Entry 7BOG (electron microscopy, 2.75 A resolution); this record covers chains A and H of the 13 polymer chains in the assembly.

Chain A:
Molecule: 16S rRNA
From: Escherichia coli (strain K12)
Sequence (1542 nucleotides; each row starts with the number of its first residue):
     1 AAAUUGAAGA GUUUGAUCAU GGCUCAGAUU GAACGCUGGC GGCAGGCCUA ACACAUGCAA
    61 GUCGAACGGU AACAGGAAGA AGCUUGCUUC UUUGCUGACG AGUGGCGGAC GGGUGAGUAA
   121 UGUCUGGGAA ACUGCCUGAU GGAGGGGGAU AACUACUGGA AACGGUAGCU AAUACCGCAU
   181 AACGUCGCAA GACCAAAGAG GGGGACCUUC GGGCCUCUUG CCAUCGGAUG UGCCCAGAUG
   241 GGAUUAGCUA GUAGGUGGGG UAACGGCUCA CCUAGGCGAC GAUCCCUAGC UGGUCUGAGA
   301 GGAUGACCAG CCACACUGGA ACUGAGACAC GGUCCAGACU CCUACGGGAG GCAGCAGUGG
   361 GGAAUAUUGC ACAAUGGGCG CAAGCCUGAU GCAGCCAUGC CGCGUGUAUG AAGAAGGCCU
   421 UCGGGUUGUA AAGUACUUUC AGCGGGGAGG AAGGGAGUAA AGUUAAUACC UUUGCUCAUU
   481 GACGUUACCC GCAGAAGAAG CACCGGCUAA CUCCGUGCCA GCAGCCXCGG UAAUACGGAG
   541 GGUGCAAGCG UUAAUCGGAA UUACUGGGCG UAAAGCGCAC GCAGGCGGUU UGUUAAGUCA
   601 GAUGUGAAAU CCCCGGGCUC AACCUGGGAA CUGCAUCUGA UACUGGCAAG CUUGAGUCUC
   661 GUAGAGGGGG GUAGAAUUCC AGGUGUAGCG GUGAAAUGCG UAGAGAUCUG GAGGAAUACC
   721 GGUGGCGAAG GCGGCCCCCU GGACGAAGAC UGACGCUCAG GUGCGAAAGC GUGGGGAGCA
   781 AACAGGAUUA GAUACCCUGG UAGUCCACGC CGUAAACGAU GUCGACUUGG AGGUUGUGCC
   841 CUUGAGGCGU GGCUUCCGGA GCUAACGCGU UAAGUCGACC GCCUGGGGAG UACGGCCGCA
   901 AGGUUAAAAC UCAAAUGAAU UGACGGGGGC CCGCACAAGC GGUGGAGCAU GUGGUUUAAU
   961 UCGAUGXAAC GCGAAGAACC UUACCUGGUC UUGACAUCCA CGGAAGUUUU CAGAGAUGAG
  1021 AAUGUGCCUU CGGGAACCGU GAGACAGGUG CUGCAUGGCU GUCGUCAGCU CGUGUUGUGA
  1081 AAUGUUGGGU UAAGUCCCGC AACGAGCGCA ACCCUUAUCC UUUGUUGCCA GCGGUCCGGC
  1141 CGGGAACUCA AAGGAGACUG CCAGUGAUAA ACUGGAGGAA GGUGGGGAUG ACGUCAAGUC
  1201 AUCAUGGCCC UUACGACCAG GGCUACACAC GUGCUACAAU GGCGCAUACA AAGAGAAGCG
  1261 ACCUCGCGAG AGCAAGCGGA CCUCAUAAAG UGCGUCGUAG UCCGGAUUGG AGUCUGCAAC
  1321 UCGACUCCAU GAAGUCGGAA UCGCUAGUAA UCGUGGAUCA GAAUGCCACG GUGAAUACGU
  1381 UCCCGGGCCU UGUACACACC GCCCGUXACA CCAUGGGAGU GGGUUGCAAA AGAAGUAGGU
  1441 AGCUUAACCU UCGGGAGGGC GCUUACCACU UUGUGAUUCA UGACUGGGGU GAAGUCGUAA
  1501 CAAGGUAACC GUAGGGGAAC CUGCGGUUGG AUCACCUCCU UA
Unresolved in the structure: 931-1386, 1400-1402, 1500-1505, 1537-1542
Modified residues: PSU (pseudouridine-5'-monophosphate) at position 516, G7M (N7-methyl-guanosine-5'-monophosphate) at position 527, 2MG (2N-methylguanosine-5'-monophosphate) at position 966, 5MC (5-methylcytidine-5'-monophosphate) at position 967, 2MG (2N-methylguanosine-5'-monophosphate) at position 1207, 4OC (4n,o2'-methylcytidine-5'-monophosphate) at position 1402, 5MC (5-methylcytidine-5'-monophosphate) at position 1407, UR3 (3-methyluridine-5'-monophoshate) at position 1498, 2MG (2N-methylguanosine-5'-monophosphate) at position 1516, MA6 (6N-dimethyladenosine-5'-monophoshate) at position 1518, MA6 (6N-dimethyladenosine-5'-monophoshate) at position 1519
Ion coordination: Mg2+ site 1 near U13 (its only coordinating residue here); Mg2+ site 2 near G21 (its only coordinating residue here); Mg2+ site 3: C48, G115; Mg2+ site 4 near A53 (its only coordinating residue here); Mg2+ site 5: A59, U387; Mg2+ site 6 near G100 (its only coordinating residue here); Mg2+ site 7: A109, G331; Mg2+ site 8 near G111 (its only coordinating residue here); Mg2+ site 9 near G113 (its only coordinating residue here); Mg2+ site 10: G145, A197; Mg2+ site 11 near A171 (its only coordinating residue here); Mg2+ site 12: A174, C175; 29 more Mg2+ sites not listed
From the paper describing this entry:
  - conformationally variable residues (order/disorder transition): U1393 to A1394

Chain H:
Molecule: 30S ribosomal protein S8
From: Escherichia coli (strain K12)
UniProt: P0A7W7 (RS8_ECOLI); numbering as in UniProt (aligned over 1-130)
Chain sequence (130 residues; row label = number of the first residue in the row):
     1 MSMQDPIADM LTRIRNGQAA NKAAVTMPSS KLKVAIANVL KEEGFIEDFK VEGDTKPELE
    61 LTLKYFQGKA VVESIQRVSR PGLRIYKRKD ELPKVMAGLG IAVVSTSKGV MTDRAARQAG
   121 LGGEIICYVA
Unresolved in the structure: 1

Chain A / chain H interface:
Contacting residue pairs - 64 pairs, chain A then chain H:
  C586(A) with Gln4(H), hydrogen bond to the sugar; Pro81(H), phosphate contact
  G587(A) with Gln4(H), sugar contact; Pro81(H), phosphate contact; Arg84(H), salt bridge to the phosphate
  G588(A) with Pro6(H), phosphate contact
  U589(A) with Pro6(H), phosphate contact; Ser30(H), phosphate contact
  U590(A) with Ser30(H), phosphate contact; Lys31(H), hydrogen bond to the phosphate
  U591(A) with Lys31(H), salt bridge to the phosphate
  G597(A) with Tyr86(H), hydrogen bond to the base
  U598(A) with Tyr86(H), sugar contact
  C599(A) with Lys87(H), sugar contact; Arg88(H), phosphate contact; Gly122(H), hydrogen bond to the phosphate
  A600(A) with Arg88(H), salt bridge to the phosphate; Lys89(H), hydrogen bond to the phosphate; Gly120(H), sugar contact
  G601(A) with Lys89(H), salt bridge to the phosphate
  G633(A) with Arg88(H), salt bridge to the phosphate
  A640(A) with Ser107(H), hydrogen bond to the sugar; Lys108(H), phosphate contact
  U641(A) with Ser107(H), sugar contact
  A642(A) with Ser105(H), hydrogen bond to the sugar; Thr106(H), base contact; Ser107(H), base contact; Gly109(H), sugar contact
  C643(A) with Lys31(H), phosphate contact; Leu32(H), sugar contact; Ser105(H), sugar contact; Glu124(H), hydrogen bond to the sugar
  U644(A) with Arg84(H), sugar contact
  U653(A) with Thr55(H), base contact; Lys56(H), hydrogen bond to the sugar
  G755(A) with Gln4(H), base contact
  C756(A) with Ser2(H), hydrogen bond to the sugar; Gln4(H), base contact
  C823(A) with Ser2(H), hydrogen bond to the sugar
  G824(A) with Ser2(H), hydrogen bond to the sugar; Met3(H), sugar contact
  A825(A) with Asp9(H), hydrogen bond to the sugar; Arg13(H), hydrogen bond to the sugar
  C826(A) with Arg13(H), sugar contact; Asn16(H), hydrogen bond to the base
  U827(A) with Asn16(H), sugar contact; Ala20(H), phosphate contact
  U828(A) with Lys22(H), salt bridge to the phosphate
  G874(A) with Asn16(H), base contact
  U875(A) with Thr12(H), base contact; Arg15(H), hydrogen bond to the sugar; Asn16(H), hydrogen bond to the sugar
  C876(A) with Ala8(H), sugar contact; Thr12(H), hydrogen bond to the sugar; Arg15(H), hydrogen bond to the phosphate
  G877(A) with Ser2(H), hydrogen bond to the base; Asp5(H), sugar contact; Ala8(H), sugar contact; Pro81(H), phosphate contact
  A878(A) with Gln4(H), hydrogen bond to the sugar; Arg80(H), salt bridge to the phosphate; Pro81(H), phosphate contact; Gly82(H), hydrogen bond to the phosphate
  C879(A) with Gly82(H), phosphate contact
Other interface residues (no listed pair), chain A (34 interface residues in all): C651, U652
Other interface residues (no listed pair), chain H (38 interface residues in all): Ser29, Leu83, Leu121, Gly123

In short:
34 residues of chain A and 38 residues of chain H are in contact, with 22 hydrogen bonds and 7 salt bridges.
Among the polar pairs are G597(A)-Tyr86(H), C826(A)-Asn16(H) and G877(A)-Ser2(H). C48(A) and G115(A)
coordinate Mg2+ site 3. The Mg2+ site 5 is built by A59(A) and U387(A). The paper reports conformational
variability at U1393(A).
Here chain A is 16S rRNA and chain H is 30S ribosomal protein S8, both from Escherichia coli (strain K12).
Entry 7BOG (Bacterial 30S ribosomal subunit assembly complex state E (body domain)) was determined by electron
microscopy, deposited together with 7AF3, 7AF5, 7AF8, 7AFA, 7AFD, 7AFH and 17 further entries.
